PDB entry 6AP7 | X-ray diffraction, 1.51 A resolution | chain A

== Chain A ==
Name: Probable strigolactone esterase DAD2
Source organism: Petunia hybrida
UniProtKB: J9U5U9 (DAD2_PETHY); residues 1-267 here = UniProt positions 1-267
Chain sequence (269 residues; row label = number of the first residue in the row; numbers below 1 keep their minus sign (Gly-1 is residue -1)):
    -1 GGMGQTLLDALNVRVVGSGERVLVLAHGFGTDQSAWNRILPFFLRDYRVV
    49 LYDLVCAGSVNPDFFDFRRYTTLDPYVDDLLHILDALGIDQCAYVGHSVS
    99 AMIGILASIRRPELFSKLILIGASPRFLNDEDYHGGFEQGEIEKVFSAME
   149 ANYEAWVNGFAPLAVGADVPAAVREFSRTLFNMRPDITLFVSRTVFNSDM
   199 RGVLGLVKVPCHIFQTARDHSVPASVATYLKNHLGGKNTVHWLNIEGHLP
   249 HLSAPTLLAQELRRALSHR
Not modelled in the structure: -1 to 2, 267
Sequence notes: expression tag (-1 to 0); engineered mutation Gln89 (Cys in J9U5U9)
Ligand contacts: BNY (2-[(2-methyl-3-nitrophenyl)amino]benzoic acid): Phe27, Ser96, Val97, Phe125, Phe135, Ile140, Val143, Met147, Trp154, Phe158, Val189, Ser190, Val193, Phe194, His218, Ser219, His246
Reported in the primary citation:
  - binding site for BNY: His218
  - mutagenesis - C89Q: unchanged catalytic activity
  - catalytic residues: Ser96, His246 (citing earlier work)

== Summary ==
Chain A binds compound BNY. The paper reports catalytic residues Ser96 and His246; C89Q leaves catalytic
activity unchanged.
Chain A is Probable strigolactone esterase DAD2 (Petunia hybrida); the structure, Crystal Structure of DAD2 in
complex with 2-(2-methyl-3-nitroanilino)benzoic acid, was determined by X-ray diffraction (same publication as
6AP6 and 6AP8).
